PDB entry 3QV1 | X-ray diffraction, 2.00 A resolution | chains D and G of the 6 polymer chains in the assembly

[Chain D]
Protein: Glyceraldehyde-3-phosphate dehydrogenase A, chloroplastic
From: Arabidopsis thaliana
Notes: EC 1.2.1.13
UniProt: P25856 (G3PA_ARATH); the construct lacks a stretch of the UniProt sequence and is renumbered around it, so the offset changes along the chain: -1 to 18 = UniProt 60-79; 19-34 = UniProt 82-97; 36-60 = UniProt 98-122; 61-122 = UniProt 124-185; 2 more segments
Sequence (337 residues; row label = number of the first residue in the row; note: 2 numbers in that range are skipped by the numbering (no residue carries them; nothing is unmodelled there); a row labelled like 18A-18B holds insertion residues (18A, then the next letters in order); numbers below 1 keep their minus sign (Ala-1 is residue -1)):
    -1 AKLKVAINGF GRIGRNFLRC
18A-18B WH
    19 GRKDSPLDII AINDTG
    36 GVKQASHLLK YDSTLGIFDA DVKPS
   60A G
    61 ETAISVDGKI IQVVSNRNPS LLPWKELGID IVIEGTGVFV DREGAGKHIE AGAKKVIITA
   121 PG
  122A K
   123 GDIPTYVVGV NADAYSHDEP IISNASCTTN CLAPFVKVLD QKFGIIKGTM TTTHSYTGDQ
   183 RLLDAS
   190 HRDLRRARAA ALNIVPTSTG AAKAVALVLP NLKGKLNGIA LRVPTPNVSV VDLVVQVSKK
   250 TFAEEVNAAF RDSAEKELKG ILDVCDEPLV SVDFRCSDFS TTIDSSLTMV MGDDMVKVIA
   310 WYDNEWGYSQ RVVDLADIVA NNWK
Swiss-Prot annotation at these positions:
  - active site: Cys149 (Nucleophile)
  - binding site (NADP(+)): Arg10, Ile11, Asp32, Arg77, Asn313
  - binding site (D-glyceraldehyde 3-phosphate): Ser148 to Thr150, Thr179, Arg195, Thr208, Gly209, Arg231
  - site: His176 (Activates thiol group during catalysis)
Small-molecule neighbours: NAD (nicotinamide-adenine-dinucleotide): Asn6, Gly7, Phe8, Gly9, Arg10, Ile11, Asn31, Asp32, Thr33, Asn76, Arg77, Gly95, Thr96, Gly97, Val98, Phe99, Thr119, Ala120, Cys149, Thr179, Asn313, Glu314, Tyr317

[Chain G]
Protein: CP12 protein
From: Arabidopsis thaliana
UniProt: Q9LZP9 (Q9LZP9_ARATH); residues 1-78 here correspond to UniProt positions 54-131 (UniProt number = residue number + 53)
Sequence (82 residues; numbered -3 to 78; the number before each row is that of its first residue; numbers below 1 keep their minus sign (Gly-3 is residue -3)):
    -3 GSHMAAPEGG ISDVVEKSIK EAQETCAGDP VSGECVAAWD EVEELSAAAS HARDKKKADG
    57 SDPLEEYCKD NPETNECRTY DN
Unresolved in the structure: -3 to 57
Differences from the reference sequence: expression tag (-3 to 0)
Cystine bridges: Cys64-Cys73
Small-molecule neighbours: NAD (nicotinamide-adenine-dinucleotide): Glu69, Tyr76, Asp77, Asn78

[Interface between chain D and chain G]
Pairs across the interface (35; chain D residue first):
  Arg77(D) - Glu69(G)  salt bridge
  Val98(D) - Pro68(G)  hydrophobic
  Val98(D) - Glu69(G)
  Pro121(D) - Asp77(G)
  Ser148(D) - Asp77(G)
  Cys149(D) - Asn78(G)
  Thr150(D) - Asn78(G)  hydrogen bond (side chain-backbone)
  Thr174(D) - Asn78(G)
  His176(D) - Asn78(G)
  Thr179(D) - Asn78(G)
  Gly180(D) - Arg74(G)  hydrogen bond (backbone-side chain)
  Asp181(D) - Arg74(G)
  Asp181(D) - Thr75(G)
  Asp181(D) - Tyr76(G)  hydrogen bond (side chain-backbone)
  Arg183(D) - Asn71(G)
  Ser188(D) - Leu60(G)
  Ser188(D) - Glu72(G)
  His190(D) - Leu60(G)
  His190(D) - Asn71(G)
  His190(D) - Glu72(G)
  His190(D) - Arg74(G)  hydrogen bond (side chain-backbone)
  His190(D) - Thr75(G)
  Arg191(D) - Leu60(G)
  Arg191(D) - Glu61(G)  salt bridge
  Arg191(D) - Glu72(G)  hydrogen bond (backbone-backbone)
  Arg191(D) - Cys73(G)
  Arg191(D) - Thr75(G)  hydrogen bond
  Arg195(D) - Thr75(G)
  Arg195(D) - Tyr76(G)  hydrogen bond (side chain-backbone)
  Thr208(D) - Asp77(G)
  Thr208(D) - Asn78(G)  hydrogen bond (side chain-backbone)
  Gly209(D) - Asp77(G)  hydrogen bond (backbone-side chain)
  Ala210(D) - Asn78(G)
  Arg231(D) - Tyr76(G)  hydrogen bond (side chain-backbone)
  Arg231(D) - Asn78(G)
Interface residues without a listed pair, chain D (22 interface residues in all): Ser207, Ala229
Interface residues without a listed pair, chain G (13 interface residues in all): Cys64

[Overview]
Chain D and chain G form an interface of 22 and 13 residues respectively, with 10 hydrogen bonds and 2 salt
bridges. Polar pairs include Arg77(D)-Glu69(G), Arg191(D)-Glu61(G) and Thr150(D)-Asn78(G). NAD is bound
between chain D and chain G.
Chain D is Glyceraldehyde-3-phosphate dehydrogenase A, chloroplastic and chain G is CP12 protein, both from
Arabidopsis thaliana; the structure, Crystal structure of the binary complex of photosyntetic A4
glyceraldehyde 3-phosphate dehydrogenase (GAPDH) with cp12-2, both ..., was determined by X-ray diffraction
together with 3RVD from the same study.
